PDB entry 2CRX | X-ray diffraction, 2.50 A resolution | chains A and B of the 4 polymer chains in the assembly

[Chain A (and B)]
Protein: Protein (cre recombinase)
Organism: Enterobacteria phage P1
Notes: chain B of this document is another copy of the same molecule, construct and numbering; everything in this record applies to it too
Reference sequence: P06956 (RECR_BPP1); residue numbers follow UniProt; this construct covers 1-343
Sequence (343 residues; row label = number of the first residue in the row):
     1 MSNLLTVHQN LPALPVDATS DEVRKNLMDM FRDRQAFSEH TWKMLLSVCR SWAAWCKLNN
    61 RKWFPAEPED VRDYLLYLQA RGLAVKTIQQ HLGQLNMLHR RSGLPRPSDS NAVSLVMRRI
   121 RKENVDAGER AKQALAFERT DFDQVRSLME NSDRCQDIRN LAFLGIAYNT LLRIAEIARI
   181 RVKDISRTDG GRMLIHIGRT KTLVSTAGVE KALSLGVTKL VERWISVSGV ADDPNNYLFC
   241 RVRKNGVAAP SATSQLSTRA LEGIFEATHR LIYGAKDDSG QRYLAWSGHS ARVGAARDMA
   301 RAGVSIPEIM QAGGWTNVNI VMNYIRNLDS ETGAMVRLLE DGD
Unresolved in the structure: 1-18, 199-209, 276-282, 342-343 (chain B: 1-18, 199-206, 327-332, 342-343)
Swiss-Prot annotation at these positions:
  - active site: Arg-173, His-289, Arg-292, Trp-315, Tyr-324 (O-(3'-phospho-DNA)-tyrosine intermediate)

[Chain A / chain B interface]
Residue-residue contacts - 48 pairs, chain A then chain B:
  Lys-25(A) with Glu-69(B), salt bridge
  Asn-26(A) with Asn-111(B), hydrogen bond
  Asp-29(A) with Glu-69(B); Asn-111(B); Ala-112(B); Leu-115(B)
  Met-30(A) with Leu-115(B), hydrophobic
  Arg-32(A) with Glu-69(B), salt bridge; Arg-72(B); Ala-112(B); Arg-119(B), hydrogen bond (backbone-side chain)
  Asp-33(A) with Arg-72(B), salt bridge; Ala-112(B); Leu-115(B); Val-116(B), hydrogen bond (side chain-backbone); Arg-119(B), salt bridge
  Gln-35(A) with Arg-119(B); Lys-122(B); Glu-123(B), hydrogen bond
  Ala-36(A) with Leu-115(B); Arg-118(B), hydrogen bond (backbone-side chain); Arg-119(B); Lys-122(B)
  Phe-37(A) with Leu-115(B), hydrophobic; Arg-118(B)
  Ser-38(A) with Lys-122(B)
  Arg-101(A) with Asn-111(B), hydrogen bond; Ser-114(B), hydrogen bond; Leu-115(B)
  Arg-139(A) with Leu-338(B); Leu-339(B); Asp-341(B)
  Tyr-168(A) with Met-335(B); Leu-339(B), hydrophobic
  Asn-169(A) with Met-335(B); Leu-339(B)
  Leu-171(A) with Met-335(B), hydrophobic
  Arg-192(A) with Glu-340(B), salt bridge
  Ala-212(A) with Val-336(B)
  Leu-213(A) with Val-336(B)
  Ser-214(A) with Val-336(B); Leu-339(B); Glu-340(B)
  Leu-215(A) with Glu-340(B), hydrogen bond (backbone-side chain)
  Ala-295(A) with Met-335(B), hydrophobic
  Asp-298(A) with Leu-338(B)
  Met-299(A) with Met-335(B), hydrophobic; Leu-338(B), hydrophobic
Interface residues without a listed pair, chain A (26 interface residues in all): Phe-142, Ala-302, Gln-311
Interface residues without a listed pair, chain B (18 interface residues in all): Ala-334

[In short]
26 residues of chain A face 18 of chain B across their interface; the contacts include 8 hydrogen bonds and 5
salt bridges. Polar pairs include Lys-25(A)/Glu-69(B), Arg-32(A)/Glu-69(B) and Asp-33(A)/Arg-72(B). Curated
annotation (UniProt) lists 5 active-site residues on chain A.
Both chains are Protein (cre recombinase) (Enterobacteria phage P1). Entry 2CRX (Structure of the holliday
junction intermediate in cre-loxp site-specific recombination) was determined by X-ray diffraction, deposited
together with 3CRX.
